PDB entry 4CDQ | X-ray diffraction, 2.65 A resolution | chains C and D of the 4 polymer chains in the assembly

[Chain C]
Name: VP3
From: Enterovirus A71
Reference sequence: B2ZUN0 (B2ZUN0_9ENTO); residues 1-242 here correspond to UniProt positions 324-565 (UniProt number = residue number + 323)
Amino-acid sequence (242 residues; numbered 1 to 242; the number before each row is that of its first residue):
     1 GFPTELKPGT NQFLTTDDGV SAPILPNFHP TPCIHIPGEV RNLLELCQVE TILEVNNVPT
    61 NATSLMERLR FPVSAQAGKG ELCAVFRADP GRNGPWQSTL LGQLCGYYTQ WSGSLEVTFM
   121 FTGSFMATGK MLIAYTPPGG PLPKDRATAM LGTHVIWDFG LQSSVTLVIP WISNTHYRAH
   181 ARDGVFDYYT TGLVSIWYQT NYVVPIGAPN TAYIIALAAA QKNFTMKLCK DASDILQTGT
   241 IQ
Ion coordination: Na+ near E5 (its only coordinating residue here)

[Chain D]
Name: VP4
From: Enterovirus A71
Reference sequence: B2ZUN0 (B2ZUN0_9ENTO); residues 1-69 here = UniProt positions 1-69
Amino-acid sequence (69 residues; row label = number of the first residue in the row):
     1 MGSQVSTQRS GSHENSNSAT EGSTINYTTI NYYKDSYAAT AGKQSLKQDP DKFANPVKDI
    61 FTEMAAPLK
Unresolved in the structure: 1-11

[Interface between chain C and chain D]
Pairs across the interface (45; chain C residue first):
  D18(C) with T40(D); A41(D), hydrogen bond (side chain-backbone); G42(D), hydrogen bond (side chain-backbone)
  G19(C) with T40(D)
  V20(C) with I30(D); N31(D); Y32(D), hydrophobic; Y33(D), hydrophobic; A38(D); T40(D)
  S21(C) with Y33(D); A38(D)
  A22(C) with Y33(D)
  P23(C) with Y33(D); D35(D); Y37(D); A38(D)
  I24(C) with Y37(D)
  L25(C) with Y37(D), hydrogen bond (backbone-side chain)
  P26(C) with K34(D); D35(D)
  N27(C) with N15(D), hydrogen bond; K34(D); D35(D), hydrogen bond (backbone-side chain)
  F28(C) with N17(D), hydrogen bond (backbone-side chain)
  H29(C) with N15(D); S16(D)
  P30(C) with N17(D)
  G38(C) with K52(D); F53(D)
  E39(C) with K52(D), hydrogen bond (backbone-side chain); F53(D)
  V40(C) with F53(D), hydrophobic
  R41(C) with T24(D), hydrogen bond; K47(D)
  N42(C) with Q48(D)
  L44(C) with Q48(D)
  E45(C) with Q48(D); D49(D), hydrogen bond (side chain-backbone)
  Q48(C) with P50(D); A54(D)
  V49(C) with F53(D), hydrophobic
  Q162(C) with A66(D); P67(D); L68(D), hydrogen bond (side chain-backbone)
Also at the interface, not in a pair above, chain C (25 interface residues in all): L46, K222
Also at the interface, not in a pair above, chain D (27 interface residues in all): S18, I25

[Overview]
25 residues of chain C face 27 of chain D across their interface, with 10 hydrogen bonds. Polar pairs include
D18(C)-A41(D), D18(C)-G42(D) and L25(C)-Y37(D).
Here chain C is VP3 and chain D is VP4, both from Enterovirus A71. Entry 4CDQ (Crystal structure of human
Enterovirus 71 in complex with the uncoating inhibitor GPP2) was determined by X-ray diffraction together with
4CDU, 4CDW, 4CDX, 4CEW and 4CEY from the same study.
